Entry 8PFG (electron microscopy, 3.10 A resolution); this record covers chains I and G of the 9 polymer chains in the assembly.

# Chain I
Name: DNA-directed RNA polymerase subunit beta
Source organism: Escherichia coli
Notes: EC 2.7.7.6
UniProtKB: P0A8V2 (RPOB_ECOLI); residue numbers follow UniProt; this construct covers 1-1342
Sequence (1342 residues; row label = number of the first residue in the row):
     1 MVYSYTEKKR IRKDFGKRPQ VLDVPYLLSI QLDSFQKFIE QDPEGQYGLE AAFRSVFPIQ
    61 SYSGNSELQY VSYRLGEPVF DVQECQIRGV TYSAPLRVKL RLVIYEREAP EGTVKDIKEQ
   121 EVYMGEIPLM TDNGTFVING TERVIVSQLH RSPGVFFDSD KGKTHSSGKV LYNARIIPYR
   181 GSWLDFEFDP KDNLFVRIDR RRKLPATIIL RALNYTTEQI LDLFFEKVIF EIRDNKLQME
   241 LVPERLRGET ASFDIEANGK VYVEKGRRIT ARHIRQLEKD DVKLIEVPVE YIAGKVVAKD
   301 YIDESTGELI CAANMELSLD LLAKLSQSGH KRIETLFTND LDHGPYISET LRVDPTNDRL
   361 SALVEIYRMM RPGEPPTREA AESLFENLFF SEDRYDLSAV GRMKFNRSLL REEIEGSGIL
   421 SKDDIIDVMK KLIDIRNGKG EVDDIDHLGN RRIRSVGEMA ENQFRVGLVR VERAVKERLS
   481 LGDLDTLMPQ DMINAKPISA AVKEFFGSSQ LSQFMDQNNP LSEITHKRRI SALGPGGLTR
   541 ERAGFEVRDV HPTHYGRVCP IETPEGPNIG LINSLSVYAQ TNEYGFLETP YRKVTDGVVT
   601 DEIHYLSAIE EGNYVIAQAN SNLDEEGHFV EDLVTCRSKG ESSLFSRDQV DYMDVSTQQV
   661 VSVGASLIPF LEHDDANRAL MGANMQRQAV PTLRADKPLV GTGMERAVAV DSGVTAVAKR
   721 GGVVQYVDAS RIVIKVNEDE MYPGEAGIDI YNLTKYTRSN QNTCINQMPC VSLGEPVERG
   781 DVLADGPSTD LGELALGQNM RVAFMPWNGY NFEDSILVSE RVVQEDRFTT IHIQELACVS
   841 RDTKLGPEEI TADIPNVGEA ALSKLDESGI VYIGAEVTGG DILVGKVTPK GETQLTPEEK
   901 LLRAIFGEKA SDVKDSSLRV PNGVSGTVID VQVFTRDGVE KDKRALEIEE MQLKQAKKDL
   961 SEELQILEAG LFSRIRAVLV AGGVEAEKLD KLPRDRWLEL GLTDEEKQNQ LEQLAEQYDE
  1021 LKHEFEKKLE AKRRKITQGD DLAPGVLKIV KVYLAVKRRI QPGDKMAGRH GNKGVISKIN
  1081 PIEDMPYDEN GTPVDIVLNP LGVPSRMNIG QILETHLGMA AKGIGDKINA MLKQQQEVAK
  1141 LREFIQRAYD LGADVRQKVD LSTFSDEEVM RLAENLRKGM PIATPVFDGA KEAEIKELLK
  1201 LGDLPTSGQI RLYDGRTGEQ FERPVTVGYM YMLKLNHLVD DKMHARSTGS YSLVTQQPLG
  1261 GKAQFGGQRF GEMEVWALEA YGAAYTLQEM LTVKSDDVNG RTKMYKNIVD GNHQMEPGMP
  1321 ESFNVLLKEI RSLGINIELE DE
Unresolved in the structure: 891-911
Swiss-Prot annotation at these positions:
  - modified residue (N6-acetyllysine): Lys1022, Lys1200

# Chain G
Name: DNA-directed RNA polymerase subunit alpha
Source organism: Escherichia coli
Notes: EC 2.7.7.6
UniProtKB: P0A7Z4 (RPOA_ECOLI); residues 1-329 here = UniProt positions 1-329
Sequence (329 residues; numbered 1 to 329; the number before each row is that of its first residue):
     1 MQGSVTEFLK PRLVDIEQVS STHAKVTLEP LERGFGHTLG NALRRILLSS MPGCAVTEVE
    61 IDGVLHEYST KEGVQEDILE ILLNLKGLAV RVQGKDEVIL TLNKSGIGPV TAADITHDGD
   121 VEIVKPQHVI CHLTDENASI SMRIKVQRGR GYVPASTRIH SEEDERPIGR LLVDACYSPV
   181 ERIAYNVEAA RVEQRTDLDK LVIEMETNGT IDPEEAIRRA ATILAEQLEA FVDLRDVRQP
   241 EVKEEKPEFD PILLRPVDDL ELTVRSANCL KAEAIHYIGD LVQRTEVELL KTPNLGKKSL
   301 TEIKDVLASR GLSLGMRLEN WPPASIADE
Unresolved in the structure: 1-3, 236-329
Swiss-Prot annotation at these positions:
  - region: Glu162 to Glu165 (Required for interaction with Crp at class II promoters)
  - modified residue: Arg265 (ADP-ribosylarginine), Lys297 (N6-acetyllysine), Lys298 (N6-acetyllysine)

# How chain I and chain G interact
Contacting residue pairs (60; chain I residue first):
  Leu693(I) - Leu83(G)  hydrophobic
  Arg694(I) - Leu83(G)
  Val727(I) - Gln75(G)
  Val727(I) - Thr134(G)
  Asp728(I) - Lys71(G)
  Asp728(I) - Glu72(G)
  Asp728(I) - Gly73(G)  hydrogen bond (side chain-backbone)
  Asp728(I) - Val74(G)
  Ala729(I) - Thr70(G)
  Ala729(I) - Val74(G)  hydrogen bond (backbone-backbone)
  Ala729(I) - Gln75(G)
  Lys755(I) - Thr70(G)
  Lys755(I) - Asp77(G)  salt bridge
  Tyr756(I) - Tyr68(G)
  Tyr756(I) - Asp77(G)  hydrogen bond
  Tyr756(I) - Leu79(G)
  Met768(I) - Asp77(G)
  Val771(I) - Gln75(G)  hydrogen bond (backbone-side chain)
  Leu773(I) - Thr134(G)
  Glu820(I) - Tyr152(G)
  Arg821(I) - Glu181(G)  salt bridge
  Val823(I) - Tyr152(G)
  Gln824(I) - Lys86(G)
  Gln824(I) - Tyr152(G)
  Gln824(I) - Asp174(G)
  Asp826(I) - Asp174(G)
  Ile831(I) - Tyr68(G)  hydrophobic
  Ile831(I) - Leu79(G)  hydrophobic
  Tyr872(I) - Ile168(G)  hydrophobic
  Ile873(I) - Leu65(G)
  Ile873(I) - Ile168(G)
  Gly874(I) - His66(G)
  Gly874(I) - Ile168(G)
  Ala875(I) - Ile168(G)  hydrophobic
  Glu876(I) - Arg166(G)  salt bridge
  Ile929(I) - His66(G)
  Ile929(I) - Tyr68(G)  hydrophobic
  Ala1055(I) - Tyr68(G)  hydrophobic
  Lys1057(I) - Tyr68(G)
  Arg1059(I) - Tyr152(G)  hydrogen bond
  Ile1082(I) - Leu48(G)
  Glu1083(I) - Arg44(G)
  Glu1083(I) - Arg45(G)
  Glu1083(I) - Ser49(G)
  Asp1084(I) - Arg45(G)  salt bridge
  Tyr1087(I) - Arg44(G)
  Tyr1087(I) - Tyr185(G)  hydrogen bond
  Glu1089(I) - Ala184(G)
  Asn1090(I) - Arg182(G)
  Asn1090(I) - Ala184(G)
  Asn1090(I) - Glu204(G)
  Gly1091(I) - Arg44(G)
  Gly1091(I) - Arg182(G)
  Gly1091(I) - Ile183(G)
  Gly1091(I) - Ala184(G)
  Thr1092(I) - Arg182(G)
  Gly1215(I) - Arg45(G)  hydrogen bond (backbone-side chain)
  Arg1216(I) - Arg45(G)
  Thr1217(I) - Asn41(G)  hydrogen bond (backbone-side chain)
  Gly1218(I) - Asn41(G)
Other interface residues (no listed pair), chain I (42 interface residues in all): Tyr726, Ser730, Asn766, Thr927, Pro1093
Other interface residues (no listed pair), chain G (37 interface residues in all): Glu67, Ser69, Glu76, Glu80, Asp135, Pro154, Ser156, Cys176

# Summary
42 residues of chain I face 37 of chain G across their interface; the contacts include 8 hydrogen bonds and 4
salt bridges. Polar pairs include Lys755(I)-Asp77(G), Arg821(I)-Glu181(G) and Glu876(I)-Arg166(G).
Chain I is DNA-directed RNA polymerase subunit beta and chain G is DNA-directed RNA polymerase subunit alpha,
both from Escherichia coli; the structure, autoinhibited RfaH bound to E. coli transcription complex paused at
ops site (encounter complex), not fully ..., was determined by electron microscopy, deposited together with
8PEN, 8PFJ, 8PH9, 8PHK, 8PIB, 8PID, 8PIL and 8PIM.
